Entry 5GSU (X-ray diffraction, 3.10 A resolution); this record covers chains H and J of the 10 polymer chains in the assembly.

Chain H:
Name: Histone H2B type 1-A
From: Homo sapiens
Reference sequence: Q96A08 (H2B1A_HUMAN); residues -2 to 123 here correspond to UniProt positions 2-127 (UniProt number = residue number + 4)
Amino-acid sequence (126 residues; each row starts with the number of its first residue; numbers below 1 keep their minus sign (Pro-2 is residue -2)):
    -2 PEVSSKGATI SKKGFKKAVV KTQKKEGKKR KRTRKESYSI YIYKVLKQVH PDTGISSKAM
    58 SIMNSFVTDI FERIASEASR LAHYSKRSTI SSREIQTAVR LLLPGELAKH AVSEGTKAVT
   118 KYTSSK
Unresolved in the structure: -2 to 29
UniProt features mapped onto this chain:
  - modified residue: Pro-2 (N-acetylproline), Lys3 (N6-acetyllysine), Lys9 (N6-acetyllysine), Lys10 (N6-acetyllysine), Lys13 (N6-acetyllysine), Lys14 (N6-acetyllysine), Lys18 (N6-acetyllysine), Lys21 (N6-acetyllysine), Lys32 (N6-crotonyllysine), Ser34 (Phosphoserine), Lys41 (N6-lactoyllysine), Lys44 (N6-methyllysine), Lys55 (N6,N6-dimethyllysine), Arg77 (Dimethylated arginine), Ser82 (Phosphoserine), Lys83 (N6,N6,N6-trimethyllysine), Arg84 (Omega-N-methylarginine), Arg90 (Omega-N-methylarginine), Lys106 (N6-lactoyllysine), Thr113 (Phosphothreonine) and 2 more in UniProt
  - cross-link (Glycyl lysine isopeptide (Lys-Gly)): Lys3 (interchain with G-Cter in SUMO2), Lys18 (interchain with G-Cter in SUMO2), Lys32 (interchain with G-Cter in ubiquitin), Lys118 (interchain with G-Cter in ubiquitin)

Chain J:
Molecule: 146-nt DNA strand
From: Homo sapiens
Sequence (146 nucleotides; numbered 147 to 292; the number before each row is that of its first residue):
   147 ATCAATATCC ACCTGCAGAT TCTACCAAAA GTGTATTTGG AAACTGCTCC ATCAAAAGGC
   207 ATGTTCAGCT GAATTCAGCT GAACATGCCT TTTGATGGAG CAGTTTCCAA ATACACTTTT
   267 GGTAGAATCT GCAGGTGGAT ATTGAT
Metal / ion sites: Mn2+ site 1 near DG217 (its only coordinating residue here); Mn2+ site 2 near DG267 (its only coordinating residue here); Mn2+ site 3 near DG280 (its only coordinating residue here)

Chain H / chain J interface:
Pairs across the interface (12; chain H residue first):
  Thr30(H) with DT250(J), hydrogen bond to the phosphate
  Arg31(H) with DA175(J), salt bridge to the phosphate
  Tyr40(H) with DT167(J), phosphate contact
  Gly51(H) with DT167(J), phosphate contact
  Ile52(H) with DT167(J), hydrogen bond to the phosphate
  Ser54(H) with DT166(J), hydrogen bond to the phosphate
  Arg84(H) with DG186(J), phosphate contact; DA187(J), salt bridge to the phosphate
  Ser85(H) with DG185(J), sugar contact; DG186(J), hydrogen bond to the phosphate
  Thr86(H) with DG185(J), phosphate contact; DG186(J), hydrogen bond to the phosphate
Also at the interface, not in a pair above, chain H (11 interface residues in all): Ser53, Lys83
Also at the interface, not in a pair above, chain J (8 interface residues in all): DA174

In short:
Chain H and chain J form an interface of 11 and 8 residues respectively, with 5 hydrogen bonds and 2 salt
bridges. Polar pairs include Thr30(H)-DT250(J), Ile52(H)-DT167(J) and Ser54(H)-DT166(J).
Chain H is Histone H2B type 1-A and chain J is a 146-nt DNA strand, both from Homo sapiens; the structure,
Crystal structure of nucleosome core particle consisting of human testis-specific histone variants, Th2A and
Th2B, was determined by X-ray diffraction, deposited together with 5GT0 and 5GT3.
